PDB entry 7JUT | X-ray diffraction, 3.09 A resolution | chains B and C

# Chain B
Protein: Kinase suppressor of Ras 2
From: Homo sapiens
Notes: EC 2.7.11.1
UniProtKB: Q6VAB6 (KSR2_HUMAN); residue numbers follow UniProt; this construct covers 634-950
Chain sequence (342 residues; each row starts with the number of its first residue):
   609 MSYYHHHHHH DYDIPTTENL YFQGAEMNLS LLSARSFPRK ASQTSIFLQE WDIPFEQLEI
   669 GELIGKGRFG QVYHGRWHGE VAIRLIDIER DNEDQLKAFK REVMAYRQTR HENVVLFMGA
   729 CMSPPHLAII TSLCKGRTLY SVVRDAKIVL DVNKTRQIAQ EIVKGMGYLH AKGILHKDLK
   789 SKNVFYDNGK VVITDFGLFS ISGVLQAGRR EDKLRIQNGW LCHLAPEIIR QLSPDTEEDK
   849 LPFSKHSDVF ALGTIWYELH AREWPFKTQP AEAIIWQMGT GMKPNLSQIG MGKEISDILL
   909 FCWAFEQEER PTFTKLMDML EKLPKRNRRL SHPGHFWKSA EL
Unresolved in the structure: 609-651, 686, 815-817, 933-950
Construct notes: initiating methionine (609); expression tag (610-633)
UniProt features mapped onto this chain:
  - active site: Asp786 (Proton donor/acceptor)
  - binding site (ATP): Ile672 to Val680, Lys788, Asp803
Small-molecule neighbours: AMP-PNP (ANP; phosphoaminophosphonic acid-adenylate ester): Ile672, Gly673, Lys674, Gly675, Arg676, Phe677, Val680, Ala690, Arg692, Thr739, Ser740, Leu741, Cys742, Thr746, Asp786, Lys788, Lys790, Asn791, Phe793, Thr802, Asp803, Gln825

# Chain C
Protein: Dual specificity mitogen-activated protein kinase kinase 1
From: Oryctolagus cuniculus
Notes: EC 2.7.12.2
UniProtKB: P29678 (MP2K1_RABIT); numbering as in UniProt (aligned over 35-393)
Chain sequence (384 residues; each row starts with the number of its first residue):
    10 MSYYHHHHHH DYDIPTTENL YFQGAKKLEE LELDEQQRKR LEAFLTQKQK VGELKDDDFE
    70 KISELGAGNG GVVFKVSHKP SGLVMARKLI HLEIKPAIRN QIIRELQVLH ECNSPYIVGF
   130 YGAFYSDGEI SICMEHMDGG SLDQVLKKAG RIPEQILGKV SIAVIKGLTY LREKHKIMHR
   190 DVKPSNILVN SRGEIKLCDF GVSGQLIDSM ANSFVGTRSY MSPERLQGTH YSVQSDIWSM
   250 GLSLVEMAVG RYPIPPPDAK ELELMFGCQV EGDAAETPPR PRTPGRPLSS YGMDSRPPMA
   310 IFELLDYIVN EPPPKLPSAV FSLEFQDFVN KCLIKNPAER ADLKQLMVHA FIKRSDAEEV
   370 DFAGWLCSTI GLNQPSTPTH AAGV
Unresolved in the structure: 10-40, 75-80, 276-306, 381-393
Construct notes: initiating methionine (10); expression tag (11-34)
UniProt features mapped onto this chain:
  - region: Glu270 to Pro307 (RAF1-binding)
  - active site: Asp190 (Proton acceptor)
  - binding site (ATP): Leu74 to Val82, Lys97
  - modified residue: Ser218 (Phosphoserine), Ser222 (Phosphoserine), Thr286 (Phosphothreonine), Thr292 (Phosphothreonine), Ser298 (Phosphoserine)
Small-molecule neighbours:
  - 3EW (5-[(4-bromo-2-chlorophenyl)amino]-4-fluoro-N-(2-hydroxyethoxy)-1-methyl-1H-benzimidazole-6-carboxamide): Lys97, Leu115, Leu118, Val127, Ile141, Met143, Asp208, Phe209, Gly210, Val211, Ser212, Leu215, Ile216, Met219
  - AMP-PNP (ANP; phosphoaminophosphonic acid-adenylate ester): Leu74, Val82, Ala95, Lys97, Met143, Glu144, His145, Met146, Gly149, Ser150, Asp152, Gln153, Lys192, Ser194, Asn195, Leu197, Asp208
From the paper describing this entry:
  - post-translational modification sites: Ser218, Ser222 (citing earlier work)

# Interface between chain B and chain C
Contacting residue pairs - 47 pairs, chain B then chain C:
  Lys674(B) - Glu102(C)
  Arg818(B) - Val81(C)
  Asp820(B) - Gly225(C)
  Asp820(B) - Thr226(C)
  Lys821(B) - Val224(C)
  Lys821(B) - Gly225(C)
  Leu822(B) - Ser222(C)
  Leu822(B) - Phe223(C)
  Leu822(B) - Val224(C)  hydrogen bond (backbone-backbone)
  Arg823(B) - Asn221(C)
  Arg823(B) - Ser222(C)
  Arg823(B) - Phe223(C)
  Ile824(B) - Asn221(C)
  Ile824(B) - Ser222(C)  hydrogen bond (backbone-backbone)
  Gln825(B) - Ala220(C)
  Gln825(B) - Asn221(C)
  Asn826(B) - Ala220(C)  hydrogen bond (backbone-backbone)
  Arg838(B) - Ala309(C)
  Arg838(B) - Phe311(C)
  Leu840(B) - Ala309(C)
  Leu840(B) - Ile310(C)  hydrogen bond (backbone-backbone)
  Pro842(B) - Thr226(C)
  Gln877(B) - Gly237(C)
  Pro878(B) - Met230(C)  hydrophobic
  Ala879(B) - Ser222(C)
  Ala879(B) - Val224(C)  hydrophobic
  Glu880(B) - Ser228(C)  hydrogen bond
  Glu880(B) - Met230(C)
  Glu880(B) - Leu235(C)
  Glu880(B) - Leu314(C)
  Ala881(B) - Arg234(C)
  Ala881(B) - Leu235(C)
  Ile883(B) - Ile310(C)  hydrophobic
  Ile883(B) - Phe311(C)
  Ile883(B) - Leu314(C)  hydrophobic
  Trp884(B) - Leu235(C)
  Trp884(B) - Gln236(C)
  Trp884(B) - Phe311(C)
  Trp884(B) - Leu314(C)
  Trp884(B) - Asp315(C)  hydrogen bond
  Trp884(B) - Val318(C)  hydrophobic
  Gln885(B) - Leu235(C)
  Gln885(B) - Gln236(C)
  Gln885(B) - Gly237(C)  hydrogen bond (side chain-backbone)
  Gly887(B) - Phe311(C)
  Thr888(B) - Phe311(C)
  Thr888(B) - Asp315(C)
Other interface residues (no listed pair), chain B (26 interface residues in all): Ile837, Gln839, Ser841, Met890
Other interface residues (no listed pair), chain C (22 interface residues in all): Asn319

# Summary
26 residues of chain B and 22 residues of chain C are in contact, with 7 hydrogen bonds. Polar pairs include
Glu880(B)-Ser228(C), Trp884(B)-Asp315(C) and Gln885(B)-Gly237(C). Bound to chain B: AMP-PNP. Ligands of chain
C: AMP-PNP and compound 3EW. From the paper: modification sites Ser218(C) and Ser222(C).
Chain B is Kinase suppressor of Ras 2 (Homo sapiens) and chain C is Dual specificity mitogen-activated protein
kinase kinase 1 (Oryctolagus cuniculus); the structure, Crystal Structure of KSR2:MEK1 in complex with
ANP-PNP, and allosteric MEK inhibitor Selumetinib, was determined by X-ray diffraction, deposited together
with 7JUQ, 7JUR, 7JUS, 7JUU, 7JUV, 7JUW and 5 further entries.
